6O76 - chains A and B; structure by X-ray diffraction, 2.79 A resolution.

== Chain A (and B) ==
Molecule: Histidine--tRNA ligase, cytoplasmic
Source organism: Homo sapiens
Notes: EC 6.1.1.21; chain B of this document is another copy of the same molecule, construct and numbering; everything in this record applies to it too
Reference sequence: P12081 (SYHC_HUMAN); residues 1-509 here = UniProt positions 1-509
Sequence (509 residues; numbered 1 to 509; the number before each row is that of its first residue):
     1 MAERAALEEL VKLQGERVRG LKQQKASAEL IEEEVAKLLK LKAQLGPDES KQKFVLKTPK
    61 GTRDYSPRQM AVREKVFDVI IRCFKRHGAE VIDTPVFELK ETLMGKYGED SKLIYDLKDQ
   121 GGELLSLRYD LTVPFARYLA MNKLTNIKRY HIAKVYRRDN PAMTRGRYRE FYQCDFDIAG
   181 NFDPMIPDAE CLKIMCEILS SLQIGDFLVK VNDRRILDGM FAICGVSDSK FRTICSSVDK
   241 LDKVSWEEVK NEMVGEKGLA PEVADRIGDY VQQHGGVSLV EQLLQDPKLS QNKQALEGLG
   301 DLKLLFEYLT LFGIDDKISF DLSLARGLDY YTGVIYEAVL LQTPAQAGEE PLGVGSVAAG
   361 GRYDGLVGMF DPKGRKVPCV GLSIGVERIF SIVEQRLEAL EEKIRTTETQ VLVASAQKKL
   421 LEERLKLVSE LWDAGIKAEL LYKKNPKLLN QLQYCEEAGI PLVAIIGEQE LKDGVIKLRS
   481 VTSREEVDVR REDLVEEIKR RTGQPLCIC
Disordered / not traced: 1-53, 107-110, 343-350, 504-509 (chain B: 1, 46-53, 106-108, 159-167, 219-231, 258-263, 343-353, 503-509)
Curated features (UniProtKB/Swiss-Prot):
  - binding site (L-histidine): D130 to T132, R157, Q173, D177, R326, Y330, Y331
  - modified residue: A2 (N-acetylalanine), S66 (Phosphoserine), S356 (Phosphoserine)
  - natural variant: T132 (T132I: In CMT2W), P134 (P134H: In CMT2W), R137 (R137Q: In CMT2W), V155 (V155G: In CMT2W; uncertain significance), D175 (D175E: In CMT2W), V238 (V238A: In CMT2W; uncertain significance), Y330 (Y330C: In CMT2W), S356 (S356N: In CMT2W; uncertain significance), D364 (D364Y: In CMT2W), Y454 (Y454S: In USH3B; uncertain significance), P505 (P505S: In CMT2W; uncertain significance)
Reported in the primary citation:
  - disease-associated variants - P134H: unchanged expression

== How chain A and chain B interact ==
Residue-residue contacts - 164 pairs, chain A then chain B:
  F54(A) - E101(B)
  F54(A) - T102(B)
  L56(A) - R137(B)
  L56(A) - A140(B)  hydrophobic
  L56(A) - M141(B)
  L56(A) - F370(B)  hydrophobic
  K57(A) - M141(B)
  T58(A) - R137(B)
  T58(A) - M141(B)
  P59(A) - F97(B)  hydrophobic
  P59(A) - E98(B)
  P59(A) - E123(B)
  P59(A) - L125(B)  hydrophobic
  K60(A) - E123(B)  hydrogen bond (backbone-side chain)
  T62(A) - P95(B)
  T62(A) - F97(B)
  R63(A) - P95(B)
  D64(A) - D93(B)
  D64(A) - T94(B)
  D64(A) - P95(B)
  D64(A) - R137(B)  salt bridge
  D64(A) - Y138(B)
  Y65(A) - I92(B)
  Y65(A) - D93(B)  hydrogen bond (backbone-backbone)
  S66(A) - Y138(B)
  P67(A) - E90(B)
  P67(A) - V91(B)
  P67(A) - Y138(B)
  M70(A) - V91(B)
  M70(A) - D93(B)
  R73(A) - D93(B)  salt bridge
  E74(A) - K85(B)  salt bridge
  K85(A) - E74(B)  salt bridge
  K85(A) - E408(B)  salt bridge
  R86(A) - W432(B)  hydrogen bond (backbone-side chain)
  R86(A) - G435(B)
  R86(A) - I436(B)
  R86(A) - K437(B)
  R86(A) - A438(B)  hydrogen bond (backbone-backbone)
  H87(A) - W432(B)
  H87(A) - E439(B)
  G88(A) - T407(B)
  G88(A) - T409(B)
  G88(A) - E439(B)
  E90(A) - P67(B)
  E90(A) - T406(B)  hydrogen bond
  E90(A) - T407(B)
  V91(A) - P67(B)
  V91(A) - M70(B)
  V91(A) - E74(B)
  I92(A) - Y65(B)
  D93(A) - D64(B)
  D93(A) - Y65(B)  hydrogen bond (backbone-backbone)
  D93(A) - R73(B)  salt bridge
  D93(A) - K154(B)  salt bridge
  T94(A) - D64(B)
  T94(A) - K154(B)
  P95(A) - T62(B)
  P95(A) - D64(B)
  P95(A) - E170(B)
  V96(A) - Y156(B)
  V96(A) - E170(B)  hydrogen bond (backbone-side chain)
  F97(A) - P59(B)
  F97(A) - T62(B)
  F97(A) - Y115(B)  hydrophobic
  F97(A) - L127(B)  hydrophobic
  F97(A) - Y156(B)  hydrophobic
  E98(A) - P59(B)
  L99(A) - K57(B)
  L99(A) - P59(B)
  Y115(A) - F97(B)  hydrophobic
  Y115(A) - L117(B)  hydrophobic
  D116(A) - L117(B)
  D116(A) - K118(B)  hydrogen bond (backbone-backbone)
  L117(A) - Y115(B)  hydrophobic
  L117(A) - D116(B)
  L117(A) - L117(B)  hydrophobic
  L117(A) - K118(B)
  L117(A) - L127(B)  hydrophobic
  K118(A) - D116(B)  hydrogen bond (backbone-backbone)
  K118(A) - L117(B)
  K118(A) - K118(B)
  Q120(A) - K112(B)
  Q120(A) - I114(B)  hydrogen bond (side chain-backbone)
  Q120(A) - Y115(B)
  Q120(A) - D116(B)
  Q120(A) - R158(B)  hydrogen bond
  G122(A) - R158(B)
  L125(A) - P59(B)  hydrophobic
  L127(A) - L117(B)  hydrophobic
  L127(A) - L127(B)  hydrophobic
  R137(A) - T58(B)
  R137(A) - D64(B)  salt bridge
  Y138(A) - D64(B)
  Y138(A) - S66(B)
  Y138(A) - P67(B)
  A140(A) - L56(B)  hydrophobic
  M141(A) - L56(B)
  M141(A) - K57(B)
  N142(A) - A2(B)  hydrogen bond (side chain-backbone)
  K148(A) - E439(B)  salt bridge
  K148(A) - Y442(B)  hydrogen bond
  K154(A) - D93(B)  salt bridge
  Y156(A) - V96(B)
  R158(A) - Q120(B)  hydrogen bond (side chain-backbone)
  R158(A) - G121(B)
  E170(A) - P95(B)
  E170(A) - V96(B)  hydrogen bond (side chain-backbone)
  I178(A) - Y442(B)
  F182(A) - Y442(B)  hydrophobic
  D183(A) - Y442(B)  hydrogen bond (backbone-backbone)
  D183(A) - K443(B)
  D183(A) - K444(B)  hydrogen bond (side chain-backbone)
  I186(A) - Y442(B)  hydrophobic
  I186(A) - K443(B)
  E190(A) - W432(B)
  E190(A) - Y442(B)  hydrogen bond
  K193(A) - S429(B)
  K193(A) - D433(B)  salt bridge
  E197(A) - W432(B)
  E307(A) - E422(B)
  Y308(A) - L421(B)
  Y308(A) - L425(B)  hydrophobic
  L311(A) - E422(B)
  L311(A) - L425(B)  hydrophobic
  F312(A) - L425(B)
  F312(A) - S429(B)  hydrogen bond (backbone-side chain)
  F312(A) - W432(B)  hydrophobic
  F370(A) - L56(B)  hydrophobic
  T406(A) - A89(B)
  T406(A) - E90(B)  hydrogen bond
  T407(A) - G88(B)
  T407(A) - A89(B)
  T407(A) - E90(B)
  E408(A) - K85(B)  salt bridge
  T409(A) - G88(B)
  E422(A) - L311(B)
  L425(A) - I186(B)  hydrophobic
  L425(A) - Y308(B)  hydrophobic
  L425(A) - L311(B)  hydrophobic
  L425(A) - F312(B)
  V428(A) - F312(B)  hydrophobic
  S429(A) - F312(B)
  W432(A) - R86(B)
  W432(A) - H87(B)
  W432(A) - E190(B)
  W432(A) - E197(B)
  W432(A) - F312(B)  hydrophobic
  D433(A) - K193(B)  salt bridge
  G435(A) - R86(B)
  I436(A) - R86(B)
  K437(A) - R86(B)
  A438(A) - R86(B)  hydrogen bond (backbone-backbone)
  E439(A) - G88(B)
  E439(A) - K148(B)  salt bridge
  Y442(A) - K148(B)
  Y442(A) - I178(B)
  Y442(A) - F182(B)  hydrophobic
  Y442(A) - D183(B)  hydrogen bond (backbone-backbone)
  Y442(A) - I186(B)  hydrophobic
  Y442(A) - E190(B)  hydrogen bond
  K443(A) - N181(B)
  K443(A) - D183(B)
  K444(A) - D183(B)  hydrogen bond (backbone-side chain)
Other interface residues (no listed pair), chain A (88 interface residues in all): V55, A89, D119, Y150, Y172, N181, P187, P372, L421, K426, L440
Other interface residues (no listed pair), chain B (87 interface residues in all): R4, F54, R63, L99, Y172, P187, K426, V428

== Summary ==
88 residues of chain A and 87 residues of chain B are in contact, with 24 hydrogen bonds and 14 salt bridges.
Polar contacts include D64(A)-R137(B), R73(A)-D93(B) and E74(A)-K85(B). Curated annotation (UniProt) lists 9
L-histidine-binding residues on chain A. The paper reports that P134H of chain A leaves expression unchanged.
Both chains are Histidine--tRNA ligase, cytoplasmic (Homo sapiens). Entry 6O76 (Human cytosolic Histidyl-tRNA
synthetase (HisRS) with WHEP domain) was determined by X-ray diffraction, deposited together with 5W6M.
